PDB entry 5Y88 | electron microscopy, 3.46 A resolution | chains F and K of the 44 polymer chains in the assembly

[Chain F]
Molecule: U2 snRNA
From: Saccharomyces cerevisiae S288c
Sequence (1175 nucleotides; numbered 1 to 1175; the number before each row is that of its first residue):
     1 ACGAAUCUCUUUGCCUUUUGGCUUAGAUCAAGUGUAGUAUCUGUUCUUUU
    51 CAGUGUAACAACUGAAAUGACCUCAAUGAGGCUCAUUACCUUUUAAUUUG
   101 UUACAAUACACAUUUUUUGGCACCCAAAAUAAUAAAAUGGACGGGAAGAG
   151 ACUUUUUAAGCAAGUUGUUUUCCGCUAAUGUCAGGUCUCACUACUUUUUG
   201 CUGCUAUUUUUCUUCGCUCAUGGUUUCUUCAUAAGGCGUUUUUAUGAUGG
   251 UUUUUCGAAAUUGGUUUUUGAGACGACGGUUGCUCAAGGUUAUUGUUUUU
   301 GUUUUCUUCUGGUUGUUUUCUAUUUUCUUUUUUUUAGCUUUCUGUUUCUC
   351 CCUUAGUUUGGCUUUUUGCUUCAUACUCUUCCCUGUCUUUCCGAGCCGUU
   401 UAUGUCCAACGCGGGAUUUGGUUUUUCUUUAUCGAUGGGAAGAAAUGGUG
   451 CUAUAGUAGGUUGGGAGAUAAUAUUUAUGGUAUGGGGUGCUAGUGCGGAU
   501 GGGGCGCUCUUAUUGUUGAUUUCUUCGCUCGUCUUCUUUUUCUGGUGGCG
   551 CUGCAAGAGGAAGUUUUUCGACUUUGUUAUGAUUUUUGGUUUGCAAGGAA
   601 AGGUGUCUUACGAUUCUUUUUUUGAUGUAAUAGGAUAAGCUUGCUUAUCC
   651 CCCAAGUAUCGGCCAAAGUUGUUGAUUUUCCUUUUGAAGUGUCCUCGGUU
   701 UGAGGGGGUGUAGGGUGGGGUUGGUCUACAAUAAGAGUGUUCCAUUGUUA
   751 ACGUGCUGGCGUCUUUUACUAUAUUUUUUUUCCCAGUUUAUUUUGUGCUU
   801 AUUUUCUCAUUGAGGAGAAGGAGCUCUUCUCGCAGGAUAUAAAUGGAGGU
   851 UUGCUAAAGGGGAGGAGAUGUGUUUGUGAGAAUACUGCUGAGAGAGUUCU
   901 GGAAGAGAAAAAAAGGAGGCAAUGGAAGGCGUUUGCUGGGAAAAGAGAAG
   951 AGCCAUGACUGCAUCUGUUGUUUCAAGGCCAGUUUUAUUAACCGCCUAUG
  1001 UCAUAGAGGCGUUUUUUUUGGAGGGAUUUGAAGAAUGCCGGCGGCAUCAA
  1051 GAAACGGACUUGAUGGUUGACGCCUGUUUUUAAAGUUAGAGACGUCGCGA
  1101 CCCUCGCACUUGUGGAGUCGUUCUUGACUUUUACUUUGGUCGCUUGAUGU
  1151 UUCUCUCGUCUUCCCGUUCGCUCUU
Not modelled in the structure: 44-109, 124-1095, 1121-1175

[Chain K]
Protein: Pre-mRNA-splicing factor SYF2
From: Saccharomyces cerevisiae (strain ATCC 204508 / S288c)
Reference sequence: P53277 (SYF2_YEAST); numbering as in UniProt (aligned over 1-215)
Sequence (215 residues; row label = number of the first residue in the row):
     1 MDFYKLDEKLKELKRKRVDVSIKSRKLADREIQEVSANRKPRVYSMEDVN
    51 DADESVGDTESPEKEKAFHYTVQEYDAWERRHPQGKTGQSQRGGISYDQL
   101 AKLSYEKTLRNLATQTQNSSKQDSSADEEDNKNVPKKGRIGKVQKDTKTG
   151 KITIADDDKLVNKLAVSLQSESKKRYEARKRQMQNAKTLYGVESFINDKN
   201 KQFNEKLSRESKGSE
Not modelled in the structure: 1-91, 124-141, 212-215

[Interface between chain F and chain K]
Pairs across the interface - 18 pairs, chain F then chain K:
  G3(F) with Lys-121(K), base contact
  A4(F) with Thr-114(K), phosphate contact
  A5(F) with Arg-110(K), salt bridge to the phosphate; Thr-114(K), sugar contact
  C7(F) with Lys-174(K), phosphate contact
  C9(F) with Arg-181(K), salt bridge to the phosphate
  U12(F) with Arg-92(K), sugar contact
  G13(F) with Arg-209(K), salt bridge to the phosphate
  C14(F) with Arg-209(K), salt bridge to the phosphate
  C15(F) with Arg-209(K), base contact
  U16(F) with Arg-179(K), hydrogen bond to the sugar; Met-183(K), sugar contact
  U17(F) with Lys-199(K), hydrogen bond to the phosphate
  U18(F) with Lys-199(K), salt bridge to the phosphate; Gln-202(K), base contact; Phe-203(K), sugar contact; Lys-206(K), sugar contact
  U19(F) with Phe-203(K), phosphate contact
Also at the interface, not in a pair above, chain K (17 interface residues in all): Gly-93, Gly-94, Asn-118, Gln-182

[Summary]
Chain F and chain K form an interface of 13 and 17 residues respectively, with 2 hydrogen bonds and 5 salt
bridges. Polar pairs include U16(F)/Arg-179(K), U17(F)/Lys-199(K) and A5(F)/Arg-110(K).
Here chain F is U2 snRNA (Saccharomyces cerevisiae S288c) and chain K is Pre-mRNA-splicing factor SYF2
(Saccharomyces cerevisiae (strain ATCC 204508 / S288c)). Entry 5Y88 (Cryo-EM structure of the intron-lariat
spliceosome ready for disassembly from S.cerevisiae at 3.5 angstrom) was determined by electron microscopy.
